3AV1 - chains C and D of the 10 polymer chains in the assembly; structure by X-ray diffraction, 2.50 A resolution.

# Chain C
Molecule: Histone H2A type 1-B/E
From: Homo sapiens
UniProtKB: P04908 (H2A1B_HUMAN); residues 0-129 here correspond to UniProt positions 1-130 (UniProt number = residue number + 1)
Chain sequence (133 residues; numbered -3 to 129; the number before each row is that of its first residue; numbers below 1 keep their minus sign (Gly-3 is residue -3)):
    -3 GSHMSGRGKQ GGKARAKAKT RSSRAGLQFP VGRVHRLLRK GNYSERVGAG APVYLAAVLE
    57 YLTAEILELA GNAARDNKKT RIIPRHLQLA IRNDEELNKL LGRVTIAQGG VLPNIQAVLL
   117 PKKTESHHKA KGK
Unresolved in the structure: -3 to 13, 119-129
Sequence notes: expression tag (-3 to -1)
UniProt features mapped onto this chain:
  - modified residue: Ser1 (N-acetylserine), Arg3 (Citrulline), Lys5 (N6-(2-hydroxyisobutyryl)lysine), Lys9 (N6-(2-hydroxyisobutyryl)lysine), Lys13 (N6-(beta-hydroxybutyryl)lysine), Lys36 (N6-(2-hydroxyisobutyryl)lysine), Lys74 (N6-(2-hydroxyisobutyryl)lysine), Lys75 (N6-(2-hydroxyisobutyryl)lysine), Lys95 (N6-(2-hydroxyisobutyryl)lysine), Gln104 (N5-methylglutamine), Lys118 (N6-(2-hydroxyisobutyryl)lysine), Lys119 (N6-crotonyllysine), Thr120 (Phosphothreonine), Lys125 (N6-crotonyllysine)
  - cross-link (Glycyl lysine isopeptide (Lys-Gly)): Lys13 (interchain with G-Cter in ubiquitin), Lys15 (interchain with G-Cter in ubiquitin), Lys119 (interchain with G-Cter in ubiquitin)

# Chain D
Molecule: Histone H2B type 1-J
From: Homo sapiens
UniProtKB: P06899 (H2B1J_HUMAN); residues 0-125 here correspond to UniProt positions 1-126 (UniProt number = residue number + 1)
Chain sequence (129 residues; numbered -3 to 125; the number before each row is that of its first residue; numbers below 1 keep their minus sign (Gly-3 is residue -3)):
    -3 GSHMPEPAKS APAPKKGSKK AVTKAQKKDG KKRKRSRKES YSIYVYKVLK QVHPDTGISS
    57 KAMGIMNSFV NDIFERIAGE ASRLAHYNKR STITSREIQT AVRLLLPGEL AKHAVSEGTK
   117 AVTKYTSAK
Unresolved in the structure: -3 to 31, 125
Sequence notes: expression tag (-3 to -1)
UniProt features mapped onto this chain:
  - modified residue: Pro1 (N-acetylproline), Glu2 (ADP-ribosyl glutamic acid), Lys5 (N6-(2-hydroxyisobutyryl)lysine), Ser6 (ADP-ribosylserine), Lys11 (N6-(beta-hydroxybutyryl)lysine), Lys12 (N6-(2-hydroxyisobutyryl)lysine), Ser14 (Phosphoserine), Lys15 (N6-acetyllysine), Lys16 (N6-(beta-hydroxybutyryl)lysine), Lys20 (N6-(2-hydroxyisobutyryl)lysine), Lys23 (N6-(2-hydroxyisobutyryl)lysine), Lys24 (N6-(2-hydroxyisobutyryl)lysine), Lys34 (N6-(2-hydroxyisobutyryl)lysine), Glu35 (PolyADP-ribosyl glutamic acid), Ser36 (Phosphoserine), Lys43 (N6-(2-hydroxyisobutyryl)lysine), Lys46 (N6-(2-hydroxyisobutyryl)lysine), Lys57 (N6,N6-dimethyllysine), Arg79 (Dimethylated arginine), Lys85 (N6,N6,N6-trimethyllysine) and 6 more in UniProt
  - glycosylation: Ser112 (O-linked (GlcNAc) serine)
  - cross-link (Glycyl lysine isopeptide (Lys-Gly)): Lys5 (interchain with G-Cter in SUMO2), Lys20 (interchain with G-Cter in SUMO2), Lys34 (interchain with G-Cter in ubiquitin), Lys120 (interchain with G-Cter in ubiquitin)

# Interface between chain C and chain D
Contacting residue pairs (110):
  Arg17(C) - Tyr121(D)
  Ser19(C) - Lys120(D)  hydrogen bond (backbone-side chain)
  Arg20(C) - Lys120(D)  hydrogen bond (backbone-side chain)
  Arg20(C) - Tyr121(D)
  Arg20(C) - Ala124(D)
  Ala21(C) - Ala117(D)
  Ala21(C) - Lys120(D)
  Gly22(C) - Lys120(D)
  Gln24(C) - Tyr40(D)
  Gln24(C) - Lys43(D)
  Gln24(C) - Gln47(D)
  Phe25(C) - Tyr40(D)  hydrophobic
  Phe25(C) - Val66(D)  hydrophobic
  Pro26(C) - Tyr40(D)
  Arg29(C) - Glu35(D)  salt bridge
  Arg29(C) - Ser36(D)  hydrogen bond (side chain-backbone)
  Arg29(C) - Tyr40(D)  hydrogen bond
  Val30(C) - Phe70(D)  hydrophobic
  Arg32(C) - Glu35(D)  salt bridge
  Leu33(C) - Tyr37(D)
  Leu33(C) - Phe70(D)  hydrophobic
  Leu34(C) - Phe70(D)  hydrophobic
  Tyr39(C) - Phe70(D)
  Tyr39(C) - Glu71(D)  hydrogen bond
  Tyr39(C) - Ala74(D)  hydrophobic
  Tyr39(C) - Ser78(D)  hydrogen bond (backbone-side chain)
  Tyr39(C) - Ile89(D)  hydrophobic
  Ser40(C) - Ser87(D)
  Ser40(C) - Ile89(D)
  Glu41(C) - Ser87(D)  hydrogen bond (backbone-backbone)
  Arg42(C) - Ser87(D)  hydrogen bond (backbone-backbone)
  Arg42(C) - Thr88(D)  hydrogen bond (backbone-side chain)
  Arg42(C) - Ile89(D)  hydrogen bond (backbone-backbone)
  Val43(C) - Ile89(D)
  Gly44(C) - Thr88(D)
  Gly44(C) - Ile89(D)  hydrogen bond (backbone-backbone)
  Gly46(C) - Ser91(D)
  Gly46(C) - Val118(D)
  Ala47(C) - Ile89(D)
  Ala47(C) - Ser91(D)
  Ala47(C) - Ile94(D)
  Val49(C) - Ala117(D)
  Val49(C) - Val118(D)
  Val49(C) - Tyr121(D)  hydrophobic
  Tyr50(C) - Ser91(D)
  Tyr50(C) - Ile94(D)  hydrophobic
  Tyr50(C) - Gln95(D)  hydrogen bond
  Tyr50(C) - Val111(D)  hydrogen bond (side chain-backbone)
  Tyr50(C) - Gly114(D)
  Tyr50(C) - Thr115(D)
  Tyr50(C) - Val118(D)  hydrophobic
  Leu51(C) - Phe70(D)  hydrophobic
  Leu51(C) - Ile73(D)  hydrophobic
  Ala53(C) - Glu113(D)
  Ala53(C) - Gly114(D)
  Ala53(C) - Ala117(D)  hydrophobic
  Val54(C) - Val98(D)  hydrophobic
  Val54(C) - Ala110(D)
  Leu55(C) - Val66(D)  hydrophobic
  Leu55(C) - Ile69(D)  hydrophobic
  Leu55(C) - Phe70(D)  hydrophobic
  Tyr57(C) - Leu106(D)
  Tyr57(C) - His109(D)  hydrogen bond
  Tyr57(C) - Ala110(D)
  Tyr57(C) - Glu113(D)
  Leu58(C) - Phe65(D)  hydrophobic
  Leu58(C) - Ile69(D)  hydrophobic
  Leu58(C) - Leu106(D)  hydrophobic
  Thr59(C) - Met62(D)
  Thr59(C) - Val66(D)
  Ala60(C) - Val44(D)  hydrophobic
  Ile62(C) - Met62(D)  hydrophobic
  Leu63(C) - Val41(D)
  Leu63(C) - Leu45(D)
  Leu63(C) - His49(D)  hydrogen bond (backbone-side chain)
  Glu64(C) - Val48(D)
  Glu64(C) - His49(D)  salt bridge
  Gly67(C) - His49(D)
  Asn68(C) - His49(D)  hydrogen bond
  Arg71(C) - His49(D)
  Arg71(C) - Asp51(D)  salt bridge
  Thr76(C) - Thr52(D)
  Thr76(C) - Gly53(D)  hydrogen bond (backbone-backbone)
  Arg77(C) - Gly53(D)
  Arg77(C) - Ile54(D)
  Arg77(C) - Ser55(D)
  Ile78(C) - Leu45(D)  hydrophobic
  Ile78(C) - Thr52(D)
  Ile78(C) - Gly53(D)  hydrogen bond (backbone-backbone)
  Ile78(C) - Ile54(D)
  Ile78(C) - Ser55(D)  hydrogen bond (backbone-backbone)
  Ile78(C) - Ala58(D)
  Ile79(C) - Ala58(D)  hydrophobic
  Pro80(C) - Lys57(D)
  Pro80(C) - Ala58(D)
  Leu83(C) - Ala58(D)
  Leu83(C) - Ile61(D)  hydrophobic
  Leu83(C) - Met62(D)  hydrophobic
  Glu92(C) - Pro103(D)
  Glu92(C) - Gly104(D)
  Glu92(C) - Glu105(D)  hydrogen bond (side chain-backbone)
  Glu92(C) - Leu106(D)  hydrogen bond (side chain-backbone)
  Leu93(C) - Leu106(D)  hydrophobic
  Leu96(C) - Arg72(D)  hydrogen bond (backbone-side chain)
  Leu96(C) - Leu102(D)  hydrophobic
  Leu97(C) - Phe65(D)  hydrophobic
  Leu97(C) - Arg72(D)
  Val100(C) - Arg72(D)
  Ile102(C) - Ile61(D)  hydrophobic
  Ala103(C) - Ile61(D)
Interface residues without a listed pair, chain C (55 interface residues in all): Leu23, Ala45, Glu56, Glu61, Lys95
Interface residues without a listed pair, chain D (56 interface residues in all): Asp68, Gly75, Thr90, Leu101

# Overview
The interface between chain C and chain D involves 55 residues on one side and 56 on the other; the contacts
include 22 hydrogen bonds and 4 salt bridges. Polar pairs include Arg29(C)-Glu35(D), Arg32(C)-Glu35(D) and
Glu64(C)-His49(D).
Chain C is Histone H2A type 1-B/E and chain D is Histone H2B type 1-J, both from Homo sapiens; the structure,
The human nucleosome structure containing the histone variant H3.2, was determined by X-ray diffraction
together with 3AV2 from the same study.
